Entry 6AGK (X-ray diffraction, 2.80 A resolution); this record covers chains C and D of the 6 polymer chains in the assembly.

== Chain C ==
Name: Tubulin alpha-1B chain
Source organism: Sus scrofa
UniProtKB: Q2XVP4 (TBA1B_PIG); residue numbers follow UniProt; this construct covers 1-450
Chain sequence (450 residues; each row starts with the number of its first residue):
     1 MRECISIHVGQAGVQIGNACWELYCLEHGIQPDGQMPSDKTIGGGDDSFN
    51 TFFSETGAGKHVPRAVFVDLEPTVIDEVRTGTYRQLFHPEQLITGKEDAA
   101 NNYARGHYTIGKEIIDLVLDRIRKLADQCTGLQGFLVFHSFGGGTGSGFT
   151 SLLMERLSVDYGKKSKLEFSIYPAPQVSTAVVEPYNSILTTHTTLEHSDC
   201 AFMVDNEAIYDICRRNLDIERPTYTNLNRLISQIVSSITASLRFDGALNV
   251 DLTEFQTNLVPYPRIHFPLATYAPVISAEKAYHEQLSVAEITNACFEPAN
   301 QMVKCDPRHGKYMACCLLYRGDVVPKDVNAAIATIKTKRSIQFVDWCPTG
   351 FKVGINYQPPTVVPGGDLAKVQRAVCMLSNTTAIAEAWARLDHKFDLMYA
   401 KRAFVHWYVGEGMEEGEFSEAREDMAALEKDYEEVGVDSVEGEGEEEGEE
Disordered / not traced: 441-450
Metal / ion sites: Ca2+: Asp39, Thr41, Gly44, Glu55
Ligand contacts:
  - 9WR ([6-(3-hydroxy-4-methylphenyl)pyridin-2-yl](3,4,5-trimethoxyphenyl)methanone): Asn101, Thr179, Ala180, Val181
  - GTP (guanosine-5'-triphosphate): Gly10, Gln11, Ala12, Gln15, Ile16, Asp69, Asp98, Ala99, Ala100, Asn101, Asn102, Ser140, Gly142, Gly143, Gly144, Thr145, Gly146, Ile171, Pro173, Val177, Ser178, Thr179, Glu183, Asn206, Tyr224, Asn228, Ile231
Curated features (UniProtKB/Swiss-Prot):
  - motif: Met1 to Cys4 (MREC motif)
  - active site: Glu254
  - binding site (GTP): Gly10, Gln11, Ala12, Gln15, Glu71, Ala99, Ser140, Gly143, Gly144, Thr145, Gly146, Thr179, Glu183, Asn206, Tyr224, Asn228, Leu252
  - binding site (Mg(2+)): Glu71
  - modified residue: Lys40 (N6,N6,N6-trimethyllysine), Ser48 (Phosphoserine), Ser232 (Phosphoserine), Tyr282 (3'-nitrotyrosine), Arg339 (Omega-N-methylarginine), Ser439 (Phosphoserine), Glu443 (5-glutamyl polyglutamate), Glu445 (5-glutamyl polyglutamate)
  - cross-link (Glycyl lysine isopeptide (Lys-Gly)): Lys326 (interchain with G-Cter in ubiquitin), Lys370 (interchain with G-Cter in ubiquitin)

== Chain D ==
Name: Tubulin beta-2B chain
Source organism: Bos taurus
UniProtKB: Q6B856 (TBB2B_BOVIN); residues 1-445 here = UniProt positions 1-445
Chain sequence (445 residues; row label = number of the first residue in the row):
     1 MREIVHIQAGQCGNQIGAKFWEVISDEHGIDPTGSYHGDSDLQLERINVY
    51 YNEATGNKYVPRAILVDLEPGTMDSVRSGPFGQIFRPDNFVFGQSGAGNN
   101 WAKGHYTEGAELVDSVLDVVRKESESCDCLQGFQLTHSLGGGTGSGMGTL
   151 LISKIREEYPDRIMNTFSVMPSPKVSDTVVEPYNATLSVHQLVENTDETY
   201 CIDNEALYDICFRTLKLTTPTYGDLNHLVSATMSGVTTCLRFPGQLNADL
   251 RKLAVNMVPFPRLHFFMPGFAPLTSRGSQQYRALTVPELTQQMFDSKNMM
   301 AACDPRHGRYLTVAAIFRGRMSMKEVDEQMLNVQNKNSSYFVEWIPNNVK
   351 TAVCDIPPRGLKMSATFIGNSTAIQELFKRISEQFTAMFRRKAFLHWYTG
   401 EGMDEMEFTEAESNMNDLVSEYQQYQDATADEQGEFEEEEGEDEA
Disordered / not traced: 274-283, 432-445
Ligand contacts:
  - 9WR ([6-(3-hydroxy-4-methylphenyl)pyridin-2-yl](3,4,5-trimethoxyphenyl)methanone): Val236, Cys239, Leu240, Leu246, Asn247, Ala248, Asp249, Lys252, Leu253, Asn256, Met257, Thr312, Val313, Ala314, Ala315, Ile316, Asn347, Asn348, Lys350, Ala352, Ile368
  - GTP (guanosine-5'-triphosphate): Gly10, Gln11, Cys12, Gln15, Ile16, Asp67, Ala97, Gly98, Asn99, Ser138, Gly140, Gly141, Gly142, Thr143, Gly144, Ser145, Val169, Pro171, Val175, Ser176, Glu181, Asn204, Leu207, Tyr222, Leu225, Asn226
Curated features (UniProtKB/Swiss-Prot):
  - motif: Met1 to Ile4 (MREI motif)
  - binding site (GTP): Gln11, Glu69, Ser138, Gly142, Thr143, Gly144, Asn204, Asn226
  - binding site (Mg(2+)): Glu69
  - modified residue: Ser40 (Phosphoserine), Thr55 (Phosphothreonine), Lys58 (N6-acetyllysine), Ser172 (Phosphoserine), Thr285 (Phosphothreonine), Thr290 (Phosphothreonine), Arg318 (Omega-N-methylarginine), Glu438 (5-glutamyl polyglutamate)
  - cross-link (Glycyl lysine isopeptide (Lys-Gly)): Lys58 (interchain with G-Cter in ubiquitin), Lys324 (interchain with G-Cter in ubiquitin)

== Chain C / chain D interface ==
Pairs across the interface - 51 pairs, chain C then chain D:
  Gln11(C) with Asn247(D), hydrogen bond
  Glu71(C) with Asn247(D), hydrogen bond
  Thr73(C) with Asn247(D), hydrogen bond
  Lys96(C) with Met1(D), hydrogen bond (backbone-backbone); Asp128(D), salt bridge
  Glu97(C) with Met1(D); Arg162(D), salt bridge; Arg251(D), salt bridge
  Asp98(C) with Asp249(D); Lys252(D), salt bridge
  Ala100(C) with Arg251(D); Lys252(D); Val255(D)
  Asn101(C) with Lys252(D); Asn256(D)
  Arg105(C) with Arg251(D)
  Pro175(C) with Asn347(D)
  Ser178(C) with Lys350(D)
  Thr179(C) with Lys350(D), hydrogen bond (backbone-side chain)
  Ala180(C) with Asn256(D)
  Val181(C) with Asn256(D), hydrogen bond (backbone-side chain); Pro346(D); Asn347(D); Asn348(D)
  Val182(C) with Asn256(D)
  Glu220(C) with Lys324(D)
  Arg221(C) with Met323(D); Asp327(D), salt bridge
  Lys394(C) with Asn347(D), hydrogen bond
  Leu397(C) with Trp344(D); Ala430(D), hydrophobic
  Met398(C) with Trp344(D), hydrogen bond (backbone-backbone); Pro346(D)
  Lys401(C) with Phe260(D); Trp344(D); Ala428(D); Thr429(D), hydrogen bond (side chain-backbone)
  Ala403(C) with Pro259(D); Phe260(D), hydrophobic
  Phe404(C) with Val255(D); Asn256(D); Val258(D); Pro259(D), hydrogen bond (backbone-backbone); Ile345(D), hydrophobic
  His406(C) with Val258(D); Pro259(D), hydrogen bond (side chain-backbone); Phe260(D); Pro261(D)
  Trp407(C) with Ala254(D), hydrogen bond (side chain-backbone); Val255(D), hydrogen bond (side chain-backbone); Val258(D), hydrogen bond (side chain-backbone)
Interface residues without a listed pair, chain C (27 interface residues in all): Val74, Arg402
Interface residues without a listed pair, chain D (32 interface residues in all): Cys129, Asp197, Gln245, Thr312, Glu343, Tyr425

== Summary ==
27 residues of chain C and 32 residues of chain D are in contact; the contacts include 14 hydrogen bonds and 5
salt bridges. Among the polar pairs are Lys96(C)-Asp128(D), Glu97(C)-Arg162(D) and Glu97(C)-Arg251(D).
Compound 9WR is bound between chain C and chain D.
Chain C is Tubulin alpha-1B chain (Sus scrofa) and chain D is Tubulin beta-2B chain (Bos taurus); the
structure, The structure of CH-II-77-tubulin complex, was determined by X-ray diffraction together with 6PC4
from the same study.
